PDB entry 4B3L | X-ray diffraction, 2.51 A resolution | chain A

Chain A:
Name: Beta-glucosidase
From: Streptococcus pyogenes
Notes: EC 3.2.1.21, 3.2.1.86
UniProt: Q99YP9 (Q99YP9_STRP1); residue numbers follow UniProt; this construct covers 2-480
Sequence (479 residues; row label = number of the first residue in the row):
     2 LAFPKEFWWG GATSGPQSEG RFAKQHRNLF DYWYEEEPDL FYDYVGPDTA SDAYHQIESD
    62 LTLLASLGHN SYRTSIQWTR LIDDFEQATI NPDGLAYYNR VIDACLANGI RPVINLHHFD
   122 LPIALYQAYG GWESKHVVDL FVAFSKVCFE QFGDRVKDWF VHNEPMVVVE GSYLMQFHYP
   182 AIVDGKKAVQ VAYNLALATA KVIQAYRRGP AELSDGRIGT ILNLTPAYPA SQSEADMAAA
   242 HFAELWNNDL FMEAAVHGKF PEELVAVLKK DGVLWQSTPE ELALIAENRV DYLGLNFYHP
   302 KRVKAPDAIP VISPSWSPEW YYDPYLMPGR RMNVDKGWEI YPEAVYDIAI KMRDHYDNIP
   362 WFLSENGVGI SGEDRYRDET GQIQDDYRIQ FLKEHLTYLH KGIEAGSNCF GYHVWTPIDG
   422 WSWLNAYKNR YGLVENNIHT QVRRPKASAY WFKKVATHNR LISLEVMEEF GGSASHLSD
Not modelled in the structure: 463-480
From the paper describing this entry:
  - specificity-determining residues: Lys337

Overview:
The paper reports the specificity determinant Lys337.
Chain A is Beta-glucosidase (Streptococcus pyogenes); the structure, Family 1 6-phospho-beta-D glycosidase
from Streptococcus pyogenes, was determined by X-ray diffraction, deposited together with 4B3K.
